PDB entry 8HKF | electron microscopy, 2.66 A resolution | chains B and C of the 4 polymer chains in the assembly

== Chain B (and C) ==
Name: Potassium channel subfamily T member 1
From: Homo sapiens
Notes: chain C of this document is another copy of the same molecule, construct and numbering; everything in this record applies to it too
UniProt: Q5JUK3 (KCNT1_HUMAN), isoform Q5JUK3-3; residues 1-1235 here = UniProt positions 1-1235
Amino-acid sequence (1235 residues; row label = number of the first residue in the row):
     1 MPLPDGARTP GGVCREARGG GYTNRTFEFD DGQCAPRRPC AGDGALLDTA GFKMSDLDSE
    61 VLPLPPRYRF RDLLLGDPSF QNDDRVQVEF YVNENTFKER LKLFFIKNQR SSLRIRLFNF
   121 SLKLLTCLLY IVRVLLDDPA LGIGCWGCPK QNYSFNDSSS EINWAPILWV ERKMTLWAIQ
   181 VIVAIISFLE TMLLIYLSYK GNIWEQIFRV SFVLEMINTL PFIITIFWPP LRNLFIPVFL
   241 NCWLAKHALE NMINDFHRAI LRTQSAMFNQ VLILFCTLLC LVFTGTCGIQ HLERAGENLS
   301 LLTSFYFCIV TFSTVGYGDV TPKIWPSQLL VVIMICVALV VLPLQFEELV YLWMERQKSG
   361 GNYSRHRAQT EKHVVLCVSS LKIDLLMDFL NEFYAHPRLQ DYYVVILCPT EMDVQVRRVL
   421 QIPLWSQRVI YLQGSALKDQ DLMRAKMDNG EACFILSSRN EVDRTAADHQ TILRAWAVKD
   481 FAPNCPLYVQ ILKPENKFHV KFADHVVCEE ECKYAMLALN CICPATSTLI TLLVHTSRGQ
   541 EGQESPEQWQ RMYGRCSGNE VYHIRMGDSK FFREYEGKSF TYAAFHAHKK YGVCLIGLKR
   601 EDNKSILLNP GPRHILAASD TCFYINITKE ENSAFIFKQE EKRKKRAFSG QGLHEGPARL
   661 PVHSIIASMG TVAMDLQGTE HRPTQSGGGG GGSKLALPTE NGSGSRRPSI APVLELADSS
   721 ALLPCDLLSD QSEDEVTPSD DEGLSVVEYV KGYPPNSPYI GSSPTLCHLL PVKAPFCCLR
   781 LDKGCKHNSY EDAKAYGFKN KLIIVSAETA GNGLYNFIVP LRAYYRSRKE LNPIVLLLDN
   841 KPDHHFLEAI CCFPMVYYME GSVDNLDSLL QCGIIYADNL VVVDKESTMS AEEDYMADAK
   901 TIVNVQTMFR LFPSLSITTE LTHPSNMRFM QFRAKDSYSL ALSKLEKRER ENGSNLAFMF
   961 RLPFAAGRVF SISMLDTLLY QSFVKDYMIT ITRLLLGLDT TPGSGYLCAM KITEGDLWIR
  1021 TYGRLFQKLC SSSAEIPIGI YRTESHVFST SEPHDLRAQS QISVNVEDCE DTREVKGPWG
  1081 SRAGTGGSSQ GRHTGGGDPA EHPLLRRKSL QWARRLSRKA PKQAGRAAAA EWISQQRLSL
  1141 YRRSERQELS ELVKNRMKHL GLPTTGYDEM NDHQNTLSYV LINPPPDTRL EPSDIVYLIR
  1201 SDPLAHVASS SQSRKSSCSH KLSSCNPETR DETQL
Not modelled in the structure: 1-109, 259-264, 359-368, 645-709, 718-746, 887-890, 1049-1127, 1169-1172, 1206-1235
Curated features (UniProtKB/Swiss-Prot):
  - binding site (Zn(2+)): H768
  - mutagenesis: E541 (E541D/N/A: Dramatically reduced the Na(+) sensitivity of KCNT1)
Ion coordination: K+ site 1: T314 (shared with 1 residue of chain A; T314(C) of chain C; 1 residue of chain D); K+ site 2: T314, V315 (shared with 2 residues of chain A; T314(C), V315(C) of chain C; 2 residues of chain D); K+ site 3: G316, Y317 (shared with 2 residues of chain A; G316(C), Y317(C) of chain C; 2 residues of chain D); K+ site 4: L532, H535, S537, S557, N559; K+ site 5: S537, G558, E560, Y562, I627; Zn2+: C777, C778, C785, H787; K+ site 6: R780, K783, N788, Y790, Y796

== Chain B / chain C interface ==
Contacting residue pairs - 96 pairs, chain B then chain C:
  F305(B) - V332(C)  hydrophobic
  Y306(B) - T321(C)  hydrogen bond
  Y306(B) - P322(C)
  Y306(B) - Q328(C)
  Y306(B) - V332(C)  hydrophobic
  I309(B) - V332(C)  hydrophobic
  S313(B) - T314(C)
  S313(B) - I335(C)
  T314(B) - T314(C)
  V315(B) - T311(C)
  V315(B) - T314(C)
  V315(B) - V315(C)
  V315(B) - G316(C)
  G316(B) - G316(C)
  Y317(B) - F307(C)
  Y317(B) - T311(C)  hydrogen bond
  Y317(B) - G316(C)
  Y317(B) - Y317(C)
  Y317(B) - G318(C)
  Y317(B) - V331(C)
  D319(B) - T321(C)  hydrogen bond
  W353(B) - E347(C)  hydrogen bond
  W353(B) - V350(C)  hydrophobic
  W353(B) - M354(C)  hydrophobic
  T370(B) - K200(C)
  E371(B) - K200(C)
  I383(B) - K438(C)
  Q415(B) - K438(C)  hydrogen bond
  R417(B) - K358(C)
  Q421(B) - E355(C)  hydrogen bond (side chain-backbone)
  Q427(B) - N254(C)
  D867(B) - H844(C)  salt bridge
  D867(B) - H845(C)  salt bridge
  E893(B) - P409(C)
  E893(B) - S435(C)  hydrogen bond
  E893(B) - R474(C)  salt bridge
  Y895(B) - L437(C)
  Y895(B) - K438(C)
  M896(B) - L437(C)  hydrophobic
  M896(B) - Q470(C)
  M896(B) - L473(C)  hydrophobic
  M896(B) - R474(C)
  A899(B) - H469(C)
  A899(B) - L473(C)  hydrophobic
  K900(B) - H469(C)
  I902(B) - L473(C)  hydrophobic
  I902(B) - W476(C)  hydrophobic
  V903(B) - H469(C)
  V903(B) - I472(C)  hydrophobic
  V903(B) - H499(C)
  N904(B) - H469(C)
  Q906(B) - W476(C)
  Q906(B) - H499(C)
  T907(B) - H499(C)  hydrogen bond
  R910(B) - F498(C)
  R928(B) - L437(C)  hydrogen bond (side chain-backbone)
  R928(B) - D439(C)  salt bridge
  F929(B) - W476(C)
  F929(B) - A477(C)  hydrophobic
  F932(B) - W476(C)
  F932(B) - D480(C)
  A934(B) - K479(C)
  A934(B) - F502(C)  hydrophobic
  K935(B) - K479(C)
  K935(B) - F502(C)  hydrogen bond (side chain-backbone)
  L940(B) - P483(C)  hydrophobic
  S943(B) - D480(C)  hydrogen bond
  K944(B) - D480(C)  hydrogen bond (side chain-backbone)
  K944(B) - F481(C)  hydrogen bond (side chain-backbone)
  K944(B) - P483(C)
  K947(B) - M443(C)
  K947(B) - F481(C)
  R950(B) - D439(C)  salt bridge
  R961(B) - D480(C)  salt bridge
  I1133(B) - K751(C)
  I1133(B) - L766(C)  hydrophobic
  I1133(B) - L1204(C)  hydrophobic
  S1134(B) - L1204(C)
  R1137(B) - Y753(C)
  R1137(B) - P1002(C)
  R1137(B) - G1003(C)
  L1140(B) - P764(C)  hydrophobic
  Y1141(B) - S605(C)
  Y1141(B) - T1000(C)
  Y1141(B) - T1001(C)
  Y1141(B) - P1002(C)
  E1145(B) - F498(C)
  E1145(B) - I760(C)
  E1148(B) - I760(C)
  E1148(B) - G761(C)  hydrogen bond (side chain-backbone)
  L1149(B) - F498(C)  hydrophobic
  L1149(B) - I760(C)
  L1152(B) - S757(C)
  N1155(B) - P755(C)
  R1156(B) - H845(C)
  H1159(B) - E848(C)  salt bridge
Other interface residues (no listed pair), chain B (60 interface residues in all): L302, V310, Q357, R418, N926, Q1136, L1138, R1143
Other interface residues (no listed pair), chain C (65 interface residues in all): A266, W325, L329, C336, Q440, R444, K501, S762

== Summary ==
The interface between chain B and chain C involves 60 residues on one side and 65 on the other; the contacts
include 14 hydrogen bonds and 7 salt bridges. Polar pairs include D867(B)-H844(C), D867(B)-H845(C) and
E893(B)-R474(C).
Chain B and chain C are both Potassium channel subfamily T member 1 (Homo sapiens); the structure, ion
channel, was determined by electron microscopy (same publication as 8HIR, 8HK6, 8HKK, 8HKM and 8HKQ).
